PDB entry 6XUX | X-ray diffraction, 1.90 A resolution | chain A

[Chain A]
Molecule: Nanobody, Glucosidase YgjK
Source organism: Escherichia coli K-12
Notes: EC 3.2.1.-; fragment: beta-strand A
UniProtKB: P42592 (YGJK_ECOLI); the construct has insertions or renumbered stretches relative to UniProt, so the offset changes along the chain: 13-309 = UniProt 487-783; 327-787 = UniProt 24-484
Sequence (907 residues; numbered 1 to 907; the number before each row is that of its first residue):
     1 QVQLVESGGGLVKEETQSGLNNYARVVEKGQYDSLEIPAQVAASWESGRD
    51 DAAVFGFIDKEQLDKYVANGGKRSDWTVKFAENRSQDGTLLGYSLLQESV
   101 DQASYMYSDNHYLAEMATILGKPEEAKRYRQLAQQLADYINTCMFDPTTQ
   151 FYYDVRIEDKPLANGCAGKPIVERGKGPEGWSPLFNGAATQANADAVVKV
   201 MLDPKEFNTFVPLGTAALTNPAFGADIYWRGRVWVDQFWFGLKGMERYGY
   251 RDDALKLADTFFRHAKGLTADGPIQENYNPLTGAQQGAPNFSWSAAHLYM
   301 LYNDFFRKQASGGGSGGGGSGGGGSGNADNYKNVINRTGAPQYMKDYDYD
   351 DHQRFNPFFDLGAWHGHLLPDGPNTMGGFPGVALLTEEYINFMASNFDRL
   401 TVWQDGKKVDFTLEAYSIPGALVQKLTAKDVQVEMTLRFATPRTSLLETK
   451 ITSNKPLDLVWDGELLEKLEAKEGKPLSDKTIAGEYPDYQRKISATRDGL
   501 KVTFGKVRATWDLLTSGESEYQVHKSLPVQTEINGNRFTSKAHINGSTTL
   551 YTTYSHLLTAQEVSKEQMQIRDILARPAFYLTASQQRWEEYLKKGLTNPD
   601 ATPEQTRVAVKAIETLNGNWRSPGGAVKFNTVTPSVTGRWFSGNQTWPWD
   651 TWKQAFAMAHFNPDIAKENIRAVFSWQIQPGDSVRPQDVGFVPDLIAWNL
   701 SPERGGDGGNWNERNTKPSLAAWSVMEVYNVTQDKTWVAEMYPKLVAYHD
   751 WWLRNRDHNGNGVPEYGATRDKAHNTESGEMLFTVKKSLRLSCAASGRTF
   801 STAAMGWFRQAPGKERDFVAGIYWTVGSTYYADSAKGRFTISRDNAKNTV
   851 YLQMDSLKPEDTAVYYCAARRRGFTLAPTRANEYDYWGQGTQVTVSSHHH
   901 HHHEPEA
Unresolved in the structure: 1, 310-326, 898-907
Differences from the reference sequence: linker (310-326); expression tag (898-907)
UniProt features mapped onto this chain:
  - active site: Asp50 (Proton donor), Glu276 (Proton acceptor)
  - binding site (Ca(2+)): Glu98, Asp757, Asn759, Asn761, Val763, Glu765
Disulfides: Cys143-Cys166, Cys793-Cys867
Ion coordination: Ca2+: Glu98, Asp757, Asn759, Asn761, Val763, Glu765

[Summary]
Glu98, Asp757, Asn759, Asn761, Val763 and Glu765 coordinate Ca2+. Curated annotation (UniProt) lists
active-site residues Asp50 and Glu276 and 6 Ca2+-binding residues.
Chain A is Nanobody, Glucosidase YgjK (Escherichia coli K-12); the structure, Crystal structure of Megabody
Mb-Nb207-cYgjK_NO, was determined by X-ray diffraction together with 6QFA, 6XV8, 6XVI and 6QD6 from the same
study.
